4ZS2 - chain A; structure by X-ray diffraction, 2.16 A resolution.

[Chain A]
Name: Alpha-ketoglutarate-dependent dioxygenase FTO
Source organism: Homo sapiens
Notes: EC 1.14.11.-
Reference sequence: Q9C0B1 (FTO_HUMAN); numbering as in UniProt (aligned over 32-505)
Chain sequence (478 residues; each row starts with the number of its first residue):
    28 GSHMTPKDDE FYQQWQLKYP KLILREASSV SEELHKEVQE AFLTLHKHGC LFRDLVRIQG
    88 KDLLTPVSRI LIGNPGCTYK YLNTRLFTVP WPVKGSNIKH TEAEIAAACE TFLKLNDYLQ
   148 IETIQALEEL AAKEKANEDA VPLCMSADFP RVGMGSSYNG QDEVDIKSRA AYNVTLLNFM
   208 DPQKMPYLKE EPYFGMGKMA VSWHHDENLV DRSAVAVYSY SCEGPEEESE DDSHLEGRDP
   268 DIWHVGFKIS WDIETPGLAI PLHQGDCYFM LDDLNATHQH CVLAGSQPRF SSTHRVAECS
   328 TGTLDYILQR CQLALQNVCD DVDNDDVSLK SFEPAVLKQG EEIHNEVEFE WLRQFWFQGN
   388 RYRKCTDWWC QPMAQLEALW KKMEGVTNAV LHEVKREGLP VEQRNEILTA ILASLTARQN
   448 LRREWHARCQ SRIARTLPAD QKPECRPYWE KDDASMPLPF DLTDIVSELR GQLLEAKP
Not modelled in the structure: 122-127, 163-188, 251-262, 504-505
Sequence notes: expression tag (28-31)
Disulfide bonds: Cys77-Cys392
Ion coordination: Mn2+: Asp233, His307 (together with 2-oxoglutaric acid)
Small-molecule neighbours:
  - 2-oxoglutaric acid (AKG): Arg96, Asn205, Val228, His231, Asp233, Val244, Tyr295, His307, Val309, Arg316, Ser318, Thr320, Arg322
  - fluorescein (FLU; 2-(6-hydroxy-3-oxo-3H-xanthen-9-yl)-benzoic acid): Val83, Ile85, Leu90, Leu91, Thr92, Pro93, Arg96, Tyr108, Leu109, Ala227, Val228, Ser229, Trp230, His231

[Summary]
Ligands of chain A: 2-oxoglutaric acid and fluorescein. Asp233 and His307 coordinate Mn2+.
Chain A is Alpha-ketoglutarate-dependent dioxygenase FTO (Homo sapiens); the structure, Structural complex of
FTO/fluorescein, was determined by X-ray diffraction (same publication as 4ZS3).
